Entry 1FC7 (X-ray diffraction, 2.00 A resolution); this record covers chain A.

[Chain A]
Molecule: Photosystem II D1 protease
Organism: Scenedesmus obliquus
UniProt: O04073 (O04073_SCEOB); residues 78-464 here = UniProt positions 78-464
Chain sequence (388 residues; row label = number of the first residue in the row):
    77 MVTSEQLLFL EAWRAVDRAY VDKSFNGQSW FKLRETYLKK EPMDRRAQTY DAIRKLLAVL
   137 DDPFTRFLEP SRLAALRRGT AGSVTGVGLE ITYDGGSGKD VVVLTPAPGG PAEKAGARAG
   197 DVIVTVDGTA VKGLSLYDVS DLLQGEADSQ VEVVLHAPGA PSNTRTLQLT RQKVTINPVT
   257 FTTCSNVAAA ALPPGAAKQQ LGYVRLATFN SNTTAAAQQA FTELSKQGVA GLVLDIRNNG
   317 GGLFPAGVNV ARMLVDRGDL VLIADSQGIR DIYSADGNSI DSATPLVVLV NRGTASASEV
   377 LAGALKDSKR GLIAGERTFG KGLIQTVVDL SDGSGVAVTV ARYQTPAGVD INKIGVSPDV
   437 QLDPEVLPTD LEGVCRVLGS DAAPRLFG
Disordered / not traced: 77, 464
Cystine bridges: Cys260-Cys451
Differences from the reference sequence: initiating methionine (77)
UniProt features mapped onto this chain:
  - active site (Charge relay system): Ser372, Lys397

[Summary]
From UniProt: active-site residues Ser372 and Lys397.
Chain A is Photosystem II D1 protease (Scenedesmus obliquus); the structure, Photosystem II D1 C-terminal
processing protease, was determined by X-ray diffraction together with 1FC6, 1FC9 and 1FCF from the same
study.
